PDB entry 8A61 | electron microscopy, 5.40 A resolution (low resolution: residue-level contacts below are approximate; hydrogen-bond / salt-bridge calls are withheld) | chains D and P of the 17 polymer chains in the assembly

== Chain D (and P) ==
Name: Anaphase-promoting complex subunit CDC23
Organism: Saccharomyces cerevisiae
Notes: chain P of this document is another copy of the same molecule, construct and numbering; everything in this record applies to it too
UniProtKB: P16522 (CDC23_YEAST); residue numbers follow UniProt; this construct covers 1-626
Sequence (626 residues; row label = number of the first residue in the row):
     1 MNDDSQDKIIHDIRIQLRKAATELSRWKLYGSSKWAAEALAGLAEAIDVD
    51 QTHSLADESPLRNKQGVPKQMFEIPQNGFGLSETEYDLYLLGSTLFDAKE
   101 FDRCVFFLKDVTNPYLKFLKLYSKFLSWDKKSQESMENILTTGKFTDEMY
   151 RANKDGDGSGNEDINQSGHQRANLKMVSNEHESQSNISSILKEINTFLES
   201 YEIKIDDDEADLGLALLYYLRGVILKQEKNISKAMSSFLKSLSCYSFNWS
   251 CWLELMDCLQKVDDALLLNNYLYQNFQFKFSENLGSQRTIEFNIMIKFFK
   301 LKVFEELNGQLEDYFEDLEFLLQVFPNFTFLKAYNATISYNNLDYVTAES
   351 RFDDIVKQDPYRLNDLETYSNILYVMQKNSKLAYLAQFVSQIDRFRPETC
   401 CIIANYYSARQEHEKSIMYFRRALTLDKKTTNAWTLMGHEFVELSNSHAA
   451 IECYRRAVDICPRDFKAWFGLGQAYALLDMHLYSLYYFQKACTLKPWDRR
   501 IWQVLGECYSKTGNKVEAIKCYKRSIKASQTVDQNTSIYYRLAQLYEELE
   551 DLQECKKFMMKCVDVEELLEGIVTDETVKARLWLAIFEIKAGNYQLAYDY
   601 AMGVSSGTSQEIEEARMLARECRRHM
Disordered / not traced: 1-3, 47-73, 148-183 (chain P: 1-5, 45-74, 147-181)
Curated features (UniProtKB/Swiss-Prot):
  - modified residue: Ser59 (Phosphoserine)

== Chain D / chain P interface ==
Residue-residue contacts - 66 pairs, chain D then chain P:
  Arg18(D) with Glu83(P); Asp87(P)
  Ala21(D) with Leu90(P)
  Thr22(D) with Tyr86(P)
  Arg26(D) with Arg26(P)
  Tyr30(D) with Asp97(P)
  Ser33(D) with Thr94(P)
  Lys34(D) with Thr94(P); Leu95(P); Ala98(P)
  Ala37(D) with Leu90(P); Leu91(P); Thr94(P)
  Glu38(D) with Arg103(P)
  Leu40(D) with Asp87(P)
  Ala41(D) with Leu91(P)
  Ile74(D) with Glu83(P)
  Asn77(D) with Asn77(P)
  Glu83(D) with Arg18(P); Pro75(P)
  Leu90(D) with Ala21(P); Thr22(P); Ala37(P)
  Leu91(D) with Ala37(P); Glu38(P); Ala41(P)
  Thr94(D) with Tyr30(P); Ser33(P); Lys34(P); Ala37(P)
  Leu95(D) with Lys34(P)
  Asp97(D) with Tyr30(P)
  Ala98(D) with Lys34(P)
  Glu100(D) with Asn364(P); Arg396(P)
  Asp102(D) with Tyr361(P); Ile392(P)
  Arg103(D) with Thr329(P); Asp359(P); Tyr361(P); Arg362(P)
  Phe106(D) with Gln358(P); Asp359(P); Pro360(P); Tyr361(P)
  Phe107(D) with Asp359(P)
  Lys130(D) with Asp393(P)
  Lys131(D) with Gln391(P); Ile392(P); Arg394(P)
  Glu134(D) with Asp393(P); Arg394(P); Phe395(P)
  Ser135(D) with Arg394(P)
  Gln358(D) with Phe106(P)
  Asp359(D) with Arg103(P); Phe107(P)
  Pro360(D) with Phe106(P)
  Tyr361(D) with Asp102(P); Arg103(P)
  Arg362(D) with Arg103(P)
  Asn364(D) with Arg103(P)
  Gln391(D) with Lys131(P)
  Ile392(D) with Asp102(P); Lys130(P)
  Arg396(D) with Glu100(P)
Also at the interface, not in a pair above, chain D (42 interface residues in all): Lys28, Tyr86, Asp87, Asp393
Also at the interface, not in a pair above, chain P (44 interface residues in all): Lys28, Leu40, Leu363

== Overview ==
The interface between chain D and chain P involves 42 residues on one side and 44 on the other.
Both chains are Anaphase-promoting complex subunit CDC23 (Saccharomyces cerevisiae). Entry 8A61 (S. cerevisiae
apo phosphorylated APC/C) was determined by electron microscopy.
